3X1S - chains D and J of the 10 polymer chains in the assembly; structure by X-ray diffraction, 2.81 A resolution.

[Chain D]
Name: Histone H2B type 1-B
From: Homo sapiens
UniProtKB: P33778 (H2B1B_HUMAN); residues 1-125 here correspond to UniProt positions 2-126 (UniProt number = residue number + 1)
Chain sequence (125 residues; row label = number of the first residue in the row):
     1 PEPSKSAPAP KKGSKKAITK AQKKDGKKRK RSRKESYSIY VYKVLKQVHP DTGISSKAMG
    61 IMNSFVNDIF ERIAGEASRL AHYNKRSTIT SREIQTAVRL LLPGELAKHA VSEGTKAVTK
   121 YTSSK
Unresolved in the structure: 1-30, 125
Bound ions: Mn2+ site 1 near Val-48 (its only coordinating residue here)
UniProt features mapped onto this chain:
  - modified residue: Pro-1 (N-acetylproline), Glu-2 (ADP-ribosyl glutamic acid), Lys-5 (N6-(2-hydroxyisobutyryl)lysine), Ser-6 (ADP-ribosylserine), Lys-11 (N6-(beta-hydroxybutyryl)lysine), Lys-12 (N6-(2-hydroxyisobutyryl)lysine), Ser-14 (Phosphoserine), Lys-15 (N6-acetyllysine), Lys-16 (N6-(beta-hydroxybutyryl)lysine), Lys-20 (N6-(2-hydroxyisobutyryl)lysine), Lys-23 (N6-(2-hydroxyisobutyryl)lysine), Lys-24 (N6-(2-hydroxyisobutyryl)lysine), Lys-34 (N6-(2-hydroxyisobutyryl)lysine), Glu-35 (PolyADP-ribosyl glutamic acid), Ser-36 (Phosphoserine), Lys-43 (N6-(2-hydroxyisobutyryl)lysine), Lys-46 (N6-(2-hydroxyisobutyryl)lysine), Lys-57 (N6,N6-dimethyllysine), Arg-79 (Dimethylated arginine), Lys-85 (N6,N6,N6-trimethyllysine) and 6 more in UniProt
  - glycosylation: Ser-112 (O-linked (GlcNAc) serine)
  - cross-link (Glycyl lysine isopeptide (Lys-Gly)): Lys-5 (interchain with G-Cter in SUMO2), Lys-20 (interchain with G-Cter in SUMO2), Lys-34 (interchain with G-Cter in ubiquitin), Lys-120 (interchain with G-Cter in ubiquitin)

[Chain J]
Molecule: 146-nt DNA strand
Sequence (146 nucleotides; each row starts with the number of its first residue):
   147 ATCAATATCC ACCTGCAGAT TCTACCAAAA GTGTATTTGG AAACTGCTCC ATCAAAAGGC
   207 ATGTTCAGCT GAATTCAGCT GAACATGCCT TTTGATGGAG CAGTTTCCAA ATACACTTTT
   267 GGTAGAATCT GCAGGTGGAT ATTGAT

[Interface between chain D and chain J]
Contacting residue pairs - 12 pairs, chain D then chain J:
  Arg-31(D) / DC193(J)  phosphate contact
  Arg-31(D) / DT194(J)  salt bridge to the phosphate
  Arg-31(D) / DG271(J)  salt bridge to the phosphate
  Ser-32(D) / DA270(J)  sugar contact
  Arg-33(D) / DT269(J)  sugar contact
  Arg-33(D) / DA270(J)  phosphate contact
  Lys-34(D) / DT269(J)  sugar contact
  Lys-34(D) / DA270(J)  hydrogen bond to the phosphate
  Glu-35(D) / DT269(J)  phosphate contact
  Ser-36(D) / DT269(J)  phosphate contact
  Ile-39(D) / DG268(J)  phosphate contact
  Tyr-40(D) / DG268(J)  hydrogen bond to the phosphate
Interface residues without a listed pair, chain D (10 interface residues in all): Lys-43, Thr-88
Interface residues without a listed pair, chain J (7 interface residues in all): DT258

[In short]
10 residues of chain D face 7 of chain J across their interface; the contacts include 2 hydrogen bonds and 2
salt bridges. Polar contacts include Lys-34(D)/DA270(J), Tyr-40(D)/DG268(J) and Arg-31(D)/DT194(J).
Chain D is Histone H2B type 1-B (Homo sapiens) and chain J is a 146-nt DNA strand; the structure, Crystal
structure of the nucleosome core particle, was determined by X-ray diffraction (same publication as 3X1T, 3X1U
and 3X1V).
